PDB entry 8XQB | electron microscopy, 4.07 A resolution (low resolution: residue-level contacts below are approximate; hydrogen-bond / salt-bridge calls are withheld) | chains b5 and C2 of the 71 polymer chains in the assembly

[Chain b5]
Protein: Portal protein B
From: Escherichia phage Lambda
Reference sequence: P03710 (PORTL_LAMBD); numbering as in UniProt (aligned over 1-533)
Chain sequence (533 residues; row label = number of the first residue in the row):
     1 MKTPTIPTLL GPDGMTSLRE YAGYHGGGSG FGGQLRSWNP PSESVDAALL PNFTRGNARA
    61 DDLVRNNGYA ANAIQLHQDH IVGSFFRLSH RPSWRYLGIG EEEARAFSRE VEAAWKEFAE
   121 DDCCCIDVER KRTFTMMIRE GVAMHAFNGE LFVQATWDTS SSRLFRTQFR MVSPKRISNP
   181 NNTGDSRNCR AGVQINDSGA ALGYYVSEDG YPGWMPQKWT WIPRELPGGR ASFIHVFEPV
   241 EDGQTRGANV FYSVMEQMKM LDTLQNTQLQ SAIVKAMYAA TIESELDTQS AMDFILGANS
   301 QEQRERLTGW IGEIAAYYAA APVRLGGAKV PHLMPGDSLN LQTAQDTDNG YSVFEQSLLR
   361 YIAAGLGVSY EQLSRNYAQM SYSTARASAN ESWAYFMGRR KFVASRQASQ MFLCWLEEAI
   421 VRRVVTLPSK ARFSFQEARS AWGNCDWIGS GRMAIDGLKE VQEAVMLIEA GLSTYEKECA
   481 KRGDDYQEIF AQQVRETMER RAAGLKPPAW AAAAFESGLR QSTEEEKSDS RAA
Not modelled in the structure: 1-24, 303-317, 513-533
Curated features (UniProtKB/Swiss-Prot):
  - site: Ala-22, Gly-23 (Cleavage)
Cystine bridges: Cys-123/Cys-125

[Chain C2]
Protein: Major capsid protein
From: Escherichia phage Lambda
Reference sequence: P03713 (CAPSD_LAMBD); numbering as in UniProt (aligned over 1-341)
Chain sequence (341 residues; each row starts with the number of its first residue):
     1 MSMYTTAQLL AANEQKFKFD PLFLRLFFRE SYPFTTEKVY LSQIPGLVNM ALYVSPIVSG
    61 EVIRSRGGST SEFTPGYVKP KHEVNPQMTL RRLPDEDPQN LADPAYRRRR IIMQNMRDEE
   121 LAIAQVEEMQ AVSAVLKGKY TMTGEAFDPV EVDMGRSEEN NITQSGGTEW SKRDKSTYDP
   181 TDDIEAYALN ASGVVNIIVF DPKGWALFRS FKAVKEKLDT RRGSNSELET AVKDLGKAVS
   241 YKGMYGDVAI VVYSGQYVEN GVKKNFLPDN TMVLGNTQAR GLRTYGCIQD ADAQREGINA
   301 SARYPKNWVT TGDPAREFTM IQSAPLMLLA DPDEFVSVQL A
Not modelled in the structure: 1-2

[Interface between chain b5 and chain C2]
Pairs across the interface (23; chain b5 residue first):
  Pro-51(b5) with Tyr-106(C2)
  Asn-52(b5) with Tyr-106(C2)
  Thr-54(b5) with Arg-109(C2)
  Arg-55(b5) with Asp-103(C2); Ala-105(C2); Tyr-106(C2)
  Asn-181(b5) with Met-116(C2); Arg-117(C2)
  Asn-182(b5) with Met-113(C2); Met-116(C2); Arg-117(C2)
  Trp-214(b5) with Asp-292(C2); Tyr-304(C2); Pro-305(C2); Lys-306(C2); Asn-307(C2); Trp-308(C2)
  Met-215(b5) with Glu-296(C2); Tyr-304(C2); Pro-305(C2)
  Pro-216(b5) with Arg-303(C2); Tyr-304(C2); Pro-305(C2)
Other interface residues (no listed pair), chain b5 (13 interface residues in all): Thr-183, Gly-184, Gly-213, Gln-217
Other interface residues (no listed pair), chain C2 (16 interface residues in all): Ser-301

[Summary]
13 residues of chain b5 and 16 residues of chain C2 are in contact.
Here chain b5 is Portal protein B and chain C2 is Major capsid protein, both from Escherichia phage Lambda.
Entry 8XQB (Mature virion portal vertex of bacteriophage lambda) was determined by electron microscopy,
deposited together with 8XOT, 8XOU, 8XOW and 8XPM.
